9P8S - chains A and D of the 8 polymer chains in the assembly; structure by electron microscopy, 2.37 A resolution.

# Chain A (and D)
Name: DNTP triphosphohydrolase
Organism: Salmonella enterica
Notes: chain D of this document is another copy of the same molecule, construct and numbering; everything in this record applies to it too
UniProtKB: A0A5H6DAK1 (A0A5H6DAK1_SALET); residues 1-471 here = UniProt positions 1-471
Chain sequence (473 residues; each row starts with the number of its first residue; numbers below 1 keep their minus sign (Gly-1 is residue -1)):
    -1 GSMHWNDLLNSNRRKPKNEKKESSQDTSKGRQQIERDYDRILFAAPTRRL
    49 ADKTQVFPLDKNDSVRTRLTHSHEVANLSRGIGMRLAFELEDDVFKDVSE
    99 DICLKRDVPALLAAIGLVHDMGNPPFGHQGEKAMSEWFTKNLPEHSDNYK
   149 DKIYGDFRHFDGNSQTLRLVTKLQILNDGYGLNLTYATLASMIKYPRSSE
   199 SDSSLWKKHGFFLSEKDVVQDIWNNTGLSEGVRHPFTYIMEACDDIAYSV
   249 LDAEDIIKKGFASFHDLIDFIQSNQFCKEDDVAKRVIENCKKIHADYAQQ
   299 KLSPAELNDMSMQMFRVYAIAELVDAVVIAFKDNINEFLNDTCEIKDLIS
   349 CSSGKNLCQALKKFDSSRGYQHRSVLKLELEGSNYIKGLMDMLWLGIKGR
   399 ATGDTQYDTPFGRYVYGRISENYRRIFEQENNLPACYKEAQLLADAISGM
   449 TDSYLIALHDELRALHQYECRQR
Disordered / not traced: 15-28, 173-176, 470-471
Sequence notes: expression tag (-1 to 0); conflict Gly177 (Thr in A0A5H6DAK1), Asn430 (Ser in A0A5H6DAK1)
Bound ions: Mg2+: His69, His117, Asp118, Asp242
Reported in the primary citation:
  - self-association interface (contacts with another copy of this molecule); pairs are residue here / residue on that copy: His263-His263 (pi stacking), Arg46
  - Mg2+ coordination: His69, His117, Asp118, Asp242
  - catalytic residues: His126, Glu129
  - mutagenesis - H117A/D118A: abolished catalytic activity
  - mutagenesis - R29A/R34A/R38A: increased catalytic activity on p3diT
  - mutagenesis - R29A/R34A/R38A: unchanged catalytic activity

# Interface between chain A and chain D
Contacting residue pairs (18; chain A residue first):
  Gln127(A) with Arg411(D)
  Arg371(A) with Tyr412(D); Arg416(D)
  Leu374(A) with Arg411(D); Tyr412(D), hydrophobic
  Lys375(A) with Tyr412(D)
  Leu378(A) with Pro408(D); Phe409(D); Tyr412(D), hydrophobic; Leu463(D), hydrophobic
  Glu379(A) with Leu463(D)
  Ser381(A) with Pro408(D)
  Asn382(A) with Leu463(D), hydrogen bond (side chain-backbone); Tyr466(D)
  Lys385(A) with Tyr466(D)
  Gly386(A) with Tyr466(D)
  Asp389(A) with Tyr466(D)
  Arg461(A) with Arg469(D)
Other interface residues (no listed pair), chain D (10 interface residues in all): Gly415, Glu467

# Summary
Chain A and chain D form an interface of 12 and 10 residues respectively; the contacts include 1 hydrogen
bond. Its one hydrogen-bonded contact is Asn382(A)-Leu463(D). His69(A), His117(A), Asp118(A) and Asp242(A)
coordinate Mg2+. The paper reports catalytic residues His126(A) and Glu129(A); H117A/D118A of chain A abolish
catalytic activity.
Both chains are DNTP triphosphohydrolase (Salmonella enterica). Entry 9P8S (Structure of CloA apo) was
determined by electron microscopy (same publication as 9P8T, 9P8U, 9P8V and 9P8W).
